Entry 5E0Z (X-ray diffraction, 2.00 A resolution); this record covers chain A.

# Chain A
Name: Serine/threonine-protein kinase PknB
Organism: Mycobacterium tuberculosis (strain ATCC 25618 / H37Rv)
Notes: EC 2.7.11.1
UniProt: P9WI81 (PKNB_MYCTU); residues 491-626 here = UniProt positions 491-626
Chain sequence (136 residues; each row starts with the number of its first residue):
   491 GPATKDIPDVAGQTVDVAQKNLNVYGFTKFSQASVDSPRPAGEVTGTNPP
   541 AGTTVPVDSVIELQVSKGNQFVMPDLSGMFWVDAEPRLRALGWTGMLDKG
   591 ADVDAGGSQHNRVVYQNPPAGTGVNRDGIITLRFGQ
Reported in the primary citation:
  - mutagenesis - N601A: decreased growth
  - mutagenesis - W571A, K589A, F624A: abolished growth

# Overview
From the paper: W571A, K589A and F624A abolish growth; N601A reduces growth.
Chain A is Serine/threonine-protein kinase PknB (Mycobacterium tuberculosis (strain ATCC 25618 / H37Rv)); the
structure, Crystal Structure of PASTA Domains 3 and 4 of Mycobacterium tuberculosis Protein Kinase B, was
determined by X-ray diffraction, deposited together with 5E0Y, 5E10, 5E12 and 3OUV.
